8I5E - chains H and P of the 3 polymer chains in the assembly; structure by X-ray diffraction, 2.20 A resolution.

# Chain H
Molecule: MHC class I antigen (Fragment)
Source organism: Homo sapiens
UniProtKB: U5YJJ6 (U5YJJ6_HUMAN); residues 1-274 here correspond to UniProt positions 25-298 (UniProt number = residue number + 24)
Amino-acid sequence (274 residues; numbered 1 to 274; the number before each row is that of its first residue):
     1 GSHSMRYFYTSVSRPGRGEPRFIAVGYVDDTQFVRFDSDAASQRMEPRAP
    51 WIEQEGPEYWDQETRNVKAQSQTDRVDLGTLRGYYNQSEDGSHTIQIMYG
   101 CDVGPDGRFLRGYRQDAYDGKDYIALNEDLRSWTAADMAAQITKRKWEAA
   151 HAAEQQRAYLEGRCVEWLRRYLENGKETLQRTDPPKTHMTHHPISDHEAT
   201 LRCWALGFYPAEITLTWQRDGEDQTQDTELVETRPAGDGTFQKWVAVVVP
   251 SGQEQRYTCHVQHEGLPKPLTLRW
Disulfide bonds: Cys101-Cys164, Cys203-Cys259
Sequence notes: engineered mutation Val245 (Ala269 in U5YJJ6), Gln253 (Glu277 in U5YJJ6)

# Chain P
Molecule: KRAS-G12wt-9
UniProtKB: P01116 (RASK_HUMAN); residues 1-9 here correspond to UniProt positions 8-16 (UniProt number = residue number + 7)
Amino-acid sequence (9 residues; numbered 1 to 9; the number before each row is that of its first residue):
     1 VVGAGGVGK
Swiss-Prot annotation at these positions:
  - binding site (GTP): Gly3 to Lys9

# How chain H and chain P interact
Residue-residue contacts (35):
  Met5(H) - Val1(P)
  Tyr7(H) - Val1(P)  hydrogen bond (side chain-backbone)
  Tyr7(H) - Val2(P)  hydrophobic
  Tyr9(H) - Val2(P)
  Met45(H) - Val2(P)  hydrophobic
  Tyr59(H) - Val1(P)  hydrophobic
  Glu63(H) - Val1(P)
  Glu63(H) - Val2(P)  hydrogen bond (side chain-backbone)
  Asn66(H) - Val2(P)
  Asn66(H) - Gly3(P)
  Val67(H) - Val2(P)  hydrophobic
  Asp77(H) - Gly8(P)
  Asp77(H) - Lys9(P)  hydrogen bond (side chain-backbone)
  Thr80(H) - Lys9(P)
  Leu81(H) - Lys9(P)
  Tyr84(H) - Lys9(P)  hydrogen bond (side chain-backbone)
  Ile95(H) - Lys9(P)
  Tyr99(H) - Val2(P)
  Tyr99(H) - Gly3(P)  hydrogen bond (side chain-backbone)
  Asp116(H) - Lys9(P)  salt bridge
  Thr143(H) - Lys9(P)  hydrogen bond (side chain-backbone)
  Lys146(H) - Lys9(P)  hydrogen bond (side chain-backbone)
  Trp147(H) - Val7(P)
  Trp147(H) - Gly8(P)  hydrogen bond (side chain-backbone)
  Trp147(H) - Lys9(P)
  Ala150(H) - Val7(P)  hydrophobic
  Ala152(H) - Val7(P)  hydrophobic
  Gln155(H) - Gly5(P)
  Tyr159(H) - Val1(P)  hydrogen bond (side chain-backbone)
  Tyr159(H) - Val2(P)
  Tyr159(H) - Gly3(P)
  Arg163(H) - Val1(P)
  Arg163(H) - Val2(P)  hydrogen bond (side chain-backbone)
  Trp167(H) - Val1(P)  hydrophobic
  Tyr171(H) - Val1(P)  hydrogen bond (side chain-backbone)
Other interface residues (no listed pair), chain H (29 interface residues in all): Gln62, Thr73, Ile97, Tyr123
Other interface residues (no listed pair), chain P (8 interface residues in all): Gly6

# In short
29 residues of chain H and 8 residues of chain P are in contact; the contacts include 11 hydrogen bonds and 1
salt bridge. Polar contacts include Asp116(H)-Lys9(P), Tyr7(H)-Val1(P) and Glu63(H)-Val2(P). From UniProt: 7
GTP-binding residues on chain P.
Chain H is MHC class I antigen (Fragment) (Homo sapiens) and chain P is KRAS-G12wt-9; the structure, Crystal
structure of HLA-A*11:01 in complex with KRAS peptide (VVGAGGVGK), was determined by X-ray diffraction.
